PDB entry 2BG1 | X-ray diffraction, 1.90 A resolution | chain A

Chain A:
Name: Penicillin-binding protein 1B
Source organism: Streptococcus pneumoniae
Notes: EC 2.4.1.129; fragment: transpeptidase domain, residues 101-125 and residues 323-791
UniProt: O70038 (O70038); residue numbers follow UniProt; this construct covers 101-125, 323-791
Sequence (494 residues; each row starts with the number of its first residue; note: 197 numbers in that range are skipped by the numbering (no residue carries them; nothing is unmodelled there)):
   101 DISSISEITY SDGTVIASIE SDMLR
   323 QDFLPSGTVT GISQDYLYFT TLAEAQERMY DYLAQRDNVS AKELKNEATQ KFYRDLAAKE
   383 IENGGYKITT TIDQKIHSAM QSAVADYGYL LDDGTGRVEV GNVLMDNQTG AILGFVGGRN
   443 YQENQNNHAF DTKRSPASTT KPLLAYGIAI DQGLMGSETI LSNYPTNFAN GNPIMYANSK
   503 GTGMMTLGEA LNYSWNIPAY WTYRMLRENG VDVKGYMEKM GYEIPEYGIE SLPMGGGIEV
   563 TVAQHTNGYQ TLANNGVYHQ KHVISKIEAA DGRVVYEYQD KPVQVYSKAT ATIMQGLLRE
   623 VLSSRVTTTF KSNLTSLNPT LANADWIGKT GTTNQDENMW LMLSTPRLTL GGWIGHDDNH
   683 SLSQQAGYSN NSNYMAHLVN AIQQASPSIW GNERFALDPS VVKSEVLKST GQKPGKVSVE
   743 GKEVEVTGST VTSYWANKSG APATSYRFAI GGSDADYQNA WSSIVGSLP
Unresolved in the structure: 101-107, 111-125, 323-336, 790-791
Sequence notes: engineered mutation Q686 (Arg in O70038), Q687 (Arg in O70038)
What the authors report for this chain:
  - catalytic residues: S460 to K463, S516 to N518, K651 to G653
  - conformationally variable residues (loop rearrangement, side-chain flip): S460, T654, N656
  - contacts within the chain: A499-N656 (hydrogen bond)

In short:
The paper reports catalytic residues S460, S516 and K651; conformational variability at S460, T654 and N656.
Chain A is Penicillin-binding protein 1B (Streptococcus pneumoniae); the structure, Active site restructuring
regulates ligand recognition in classA Penicillin-binding proteins (PBPs), was determined by X-ray diffraction
(same publication as 2XD1 and 2UWX).
